2XV6 - chains C and D; structure by X-ray diffraction, 1.89 A resolution.

# Chain C
Name: Capsid protein P24
Source organism: Human immunodeficiency virus 1
Notes: fragment: c-terminal domain, residues 278-352
UniProt: P12497 (POL_HV1N5); residues 146-220 here correspond to UniProt positions 278-352 (UniProt number = residue number + 132)
Sequence (75 residues; numbered 146 to 220; the number before each row is that of its first residue):
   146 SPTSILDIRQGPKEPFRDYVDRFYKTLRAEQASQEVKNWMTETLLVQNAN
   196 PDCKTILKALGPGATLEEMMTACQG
Not modelled in the structure: 146-147, 206-208, 219-220

# Chain D
Name: Camelid vhh 9
Source organism: Vicugna pacos
Notes: antibody fragment or engineered binder
Sequence (121 residues; row label = number of the first residue in the row; note: 4 numbers in that range are skipped by the numbering (no residue carries them; nothing is unmodelled there); a row labelled like 82A-82C holds insertion residues (82A, then the next letters in order); numbers below 1 keep their minus sign (Met-1 is residue -1)):
    -1 MAQVQLVESGGGLVQAGGSLRLSCAASGSFFMSNVMAWYRQAPGKARELI
    49 AAIR
   52A G
    53 GDMSTVYDDSVKGRFTITRDDDKNILYLQM
82A-82C NDL
    83 KPEDTAMYYCKASG
   101 SSWGQGTQVTVSSHHHHHH
Not modelled in the structure: -1 to 0, 114-119
Disulfide bonds: Cys22-Cys92

# Interface between chain C and chain D
Pairs across the interface - 35 pairs, chain C then chain D:
  Ser149(C) - Tyr37(D)  hydrogen bond
  Ser149(C) - Lys93(D)
  Ser149(C) - Trp103(D)
  Leu151(C) - Val33(D)
  Leu151(C) - Ala35(D)
  Leu151(C) - Lys93(D)
  Leu151(C) - Ala94(D)  hydrophobic
  Leu151(C) - Ser95(D)  hydrogen bond (backbone-side chain)
  Asp152(C) - Lys93(D)  salt bridge
  Asp152(C) - Ala94(D)
  Asp152(C) - Ser95(D)
  Asp152(C) - Gly96(D)  hydrogen bond (side chain-backbone)
  Glu175(C) - Tyr37(D)  hydrogen bond
  Gln176(C) - Arg45(D)
  Gln176(C) - Glu46(D)
  Gln176(C) - Leu47(D)  hydrogen bond (backbone-backbone)
  Ser178(C) - Asp60(D)
  Glu180(C) - Val58(D)
  Glu180(C) - Asp61(D)
  Glu180(C) - Lys64(D)  salt bridge
  Val181(C) - Tyr59(D)
  Val181(C) - Asp60(D)
  Trp184(C) - Val33(D)  hydrophobic
  Trp184(C) - Ala50(D)  hydrophobic
  Trp184(C) - Ile51(D)
  Trp184(C) - Arg52(D)
  Trp184(C) - Ser56(D)  hydrogen bond
  Trp184(C) - Thr57(D)
  Trp184(C) - Val58(D)  hydrophobic
  Met185(C) - Leu47(D)  hydrophobic
  Met185(C) - Ala50(D)  hydrophobic
  Thr188(C) - Val33(D)
  Thr188(C) - Arg52(D)
  Leu189(C) - Val33(D)  hydrophobic
  Gln192(C) - Asn32(D)
Also at the interface, not in a pair above, chain C (17 interface residues in all): Ile150, Ala177, Glu187, Asn193
Also at the interface, not in a pair above, chain D (25 interface residues in all): Met34, Ala44, Ser101

# Overview
17 residues of chain C face 25 of chain D across their interface; the contacts include 6 hydrogen bonds and 2
salt bridges. Among the polar pairs are Asp152(C)-Lys93(D), Glu180(C)-Lys64(D) and Ser149(C)-Tyr37(D).
Here chain C is Capsid protein P24 (Human immunodeficiency virus 1) and chain D is Camelid vhh 9 (Vicugna
pacos). Entry 2XV6 (Crystal structure of the HIV-1 capsid protein C-terminal domain (146- 220) in complex with
a camelid ...) was determined by X-ray diffraction.
